7KFU - chains A and E of the 6 polymer chains in the assembly; structure by electron microscopy, 3.90 A resolution.

# Chain A
Molecule: Cas2
Organism: Thiomicrospira sp
Amino-acid sequence (99 residues; row label = number of the first residue in the row; numbers below 1 keep their minus sign (Ser-2 is residue -2)):
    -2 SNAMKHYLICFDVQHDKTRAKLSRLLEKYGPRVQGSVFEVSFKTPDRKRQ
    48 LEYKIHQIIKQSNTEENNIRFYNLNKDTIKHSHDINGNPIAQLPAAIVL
Disordered / not traced: -2 to 0

# Chain E
Molecule: Cas6-RT-Cas1
Organism: Thiomicrospira sp
Amino-acid sequence (984 residues; each row starts with the number of its first residue; numbers below 1 keep their minus sign (Ser-2 is residue -2)):
    -2 SNAMILPSFPDLTGLVVNLKFTARAEFSLNHEMAVDAFLRHSLNLGESYS
    48 HHLSIITPENGRLFYREGDTYRFVVIAMGNQQQTNSIWHTLINHLRKLPD
    98 SAPITDKQAPLRNNIKLESLNDLFDGIPVSSKESLDAYTLQRAMEQGLAW
   148 HKAANLTEQPLDIQWYWQSTVRILHADHKQHKGEQRYCRDAVQLTPLLLL
   198 KRIYETLNNVATYFGLKTNKNTTENHQAWLKEQAQYIEIQHPDLYWIDTP
   248 YFGKDAEKNTLGGMAGNFTLSLKPGIEPGLLAMLILTQMVGVGQRRTSGL
   298 GKYWLKHSLKHAHLILGLKPNRVTRSQTLLDCIIQPHIISQAIAEIEKKT
   348 NIDTLNERTLSQVQSAIGQLRKHQYQAPKLQGFTIPKKDGTERLLAVSPL
   398 YDRILQKAAAIVLTPGLDAIMSQASYGYRKGLSRQQVRYEIQNAYRQGYH
   448 WVYESDIEDFFDAVYRPQLINRLKSLLGNDPLWEQIESWLGQDIHIKDTI
   498 IERTPNLGLPQGSPLSPLLANFILDDFDSDLETHGFKIIRFADDFIILCK
   548 SQHEAQQAAHAVEQSLKEVKLSINVEKTHIIQLNQGFRFLGYLFREDHAI
   598 EIAGEKSDGRTTFAAEQTPTNLPPWLANLGTKSPQPLADDDLPKKSYGQI
   648 ETQGTHLVLAGDAQIITTDNQNLIVKKDDKITHKISLEQLHAVTLIGLHT
   698 MTLPAKHRLLEHKIPVHIADRTGRYLGAVTSFQPAQNNYKNWFIQLQMCD
   748 REPFAHAIAQQIVISRIHNQRQTLLKRKAHRKQLQQTLSNLKKLQYKVTA
   798 ATKRSSLNGLEGSATREYFQQFNLFLPEWAHFSKRTRRPPKDPFNVLLSL
   848 GYTILYSHTDAILQSAGFITWKGIYHQQSAAHAALASDIMESYRHLVERY
   898 AIYIINHGQIKQDDFRQEKDHLGQDTIRLSAEARRRYVGGLINRFQKFSK
   948 DKTLHQHLYQQAQQLKNAMHNQQSSQFQVWKELK
Disordered / not traced: -2 to 0, 95-110, 212-221, 248-257, 383-388, 593-616, 635-640
From the paper describing this entry:
  - catalytic residues: Arg37, Asp540, His873
  - mutagenesis - H873A: abolished catalytic activity on protospacer ligation
  - mutagenesis - R835A: decreased catalytic activity on dsDNA
  - mutagenesis - R835A: decreased catalytic activity on ssDNA
  - mutagenesis - R835A: abolished catalytic activity on ssRNA
  - mutagenesis - D540A, K574A: decreased catalytic activity on DNA ligation
  - mutagenesis - R37A, D540A, K574A: decreased catalytic activity on RNA ligation
  - mutagenesis - D540A, K574A: abolished catalytic activity (RT activity)
  - mutagenesis - R835A, H873A: decreased catalytic activity on dNTP incorporation
  - mutagenesis - R37A: decreased catalytic activity (RT activity)
  - mutagenesis - R37A: increased catalytic activity on DNA ligation
  - mutagenesis - R37A: decreased catalytic activity (processing)

# Chain A / chain E interface
Contacting residue pairs (8; chain A residue first):
  Arg46(A) - His550(E)
  Arg46(A) - Gln553(E)  hydrogen bond
  Tyr50(A) - His550(E)
  Tyr50(A) - Gln554(E)  hydrogen bond
  His53(A) - Ser548(E)
  His53(A) - His550(E)  hydrogen bond
  Lys57(A) - His550(E)  hydrogen bond
  Lys57(A) - Glu551(E)  salt bridge
Also at the interface, not in a pair above, chain A (5 interface residues in all): Glu62
Also at the interface, not in a pair above, chain E (7 interface residues in all): Lys547, Gln549

# In short
The interface between chain A and chain E involves 5 residues on one side and 7 on the other, with 4 hydrogen
bonds and 1 salt bridge. Polar contacts include Lys57(A)-Glu551(E), Arg46(A)-Gln553(E) and Tyr50(A)-Gln554(E).
From the paper: catalytic residues Arg37(E), Asp540(E) and His873(E); R37A, D540A and K574A of chain E reduce
catalytic activity on RNA ligation; 5 substitutions were tested in all.
Chain A is Cas2 and chain E is Cas6-RT-Cas1, both from Thiomicrospira sp; the structure, Cas6-RT-Cas1--Cas2
complex, was determined by electron microscopy (same publication as 7KFT).
